Entry 9CSV (X-ray diffraction, 1.60 A resolution); this record covers chain A.

Chain A:
Protein: Streptavidin
From: Streptomyces avidinii
Notes: engineered mutation(s): E101Q, S112Y, K121A
UniProt: P22629 (SAV_STRAV); residues 14-159 here correspond to UniProt positions 38-183 (UniProt number = residue number + 24)
Chain sequence (159 residues; numbered 1 to 159; the number before each row is that of its first residue):
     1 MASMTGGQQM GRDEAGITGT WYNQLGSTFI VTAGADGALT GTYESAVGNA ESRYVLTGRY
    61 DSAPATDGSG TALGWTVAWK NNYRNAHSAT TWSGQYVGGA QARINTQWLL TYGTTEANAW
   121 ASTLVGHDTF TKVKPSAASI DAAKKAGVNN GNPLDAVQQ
Not modelled in the structure: 1-11, 135-159
Sequence notes: expression tag (1-13); conflict Gln101 (Glu125 in P22629), Tyr112 (Ser136 in P22629), Ala121 (Lys145 in P22629)
Metal / ion sites: Cu ion: Asn49 (together with QG7)
Small-molecule neighbours: QG7 (N-(2-{bis[(pyridin-2-yl)methyl]amino}ethyl)-5-[(3aS,4S,6aR)-2-oxohexahydro-1H-thieno[3,4-d]imidazol-4-yl]pentanamide): Asn23, Leu25, Ser27, Tyr43, Ser45, Val47, Gly48, Asn49, Ala50, Trp79, Asn85, Ala86, His87, Ser88, Thr90, Trp92, Trp108, Leu110, Tyr112, Trp120, Ala121, Leu124, Asp128

Overview:
Ligands of chain A: compound QG7.
Chain A is Streptavidin (Streptomyces avidinii); the structure, Streptavidin-E101Q-S112Y-K121A bound to
Cu(II)-biotin-ethyl-dipicolylamine cofactor, oxidized by hydrogen peroxide, was determined by X-ray
diffraction (same publication as 9CST, 9CSW and 9E6Z).
